PDB entry 4JK0 | X-ray diffraction, 2.30 A resolution | chains D and B

[Chain D]
Name: RNA silencing suppressor p19
From: Tomato bushy stunt virus
UniProtKB: P69517 (P19_TBSVK); residues 5-127 here correspond to UniProt positions 27-149 (UniProt number = residue number + 22)
Sequence (127 residues; row label = number of the first residue in the row):
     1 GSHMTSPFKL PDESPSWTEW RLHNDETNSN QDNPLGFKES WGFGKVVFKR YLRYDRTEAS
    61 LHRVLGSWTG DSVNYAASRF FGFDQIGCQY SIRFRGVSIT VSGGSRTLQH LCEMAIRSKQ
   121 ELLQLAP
Not modelled in the structure: 1-2, 28-32
Sequence notes: expression tag (1-4); engineered mutation Gln89 (Thr111 in P69517)

[Chain B]
Molecule: 21-nt RNA strand
Sequence (21 nucleotides; numbered 501 to 521; the number before each row is that of its first residue):
   501 UUUGCUGCUG CUGCUGCUGC U

[How chain D and chain B interact]
Contacting residue pairs - 30 pairs, chain D then chain B:
  Ser14(D) - U503(B)  sugar contact
  Ser14(D) - G504(B)  sugar contact
  Pro15(D) - U503(B)  hydrogen bond to the sugar
  Ser16(D) - U503(B)  base contact
  Trp17(D) - U503(B)  base contact
  Trp20(D) - U502(B)  hydrogen bond to the sugar
  Trp20(D) - U503(B)  sugar contact
  Asn24(D) - U502(B)  base contact
  Pro34(D) - U502(B)  sugar contact
  Pro34(D) - U503(B)  phosphate contact
  Leu35(D) - U503(B)  hydrogen bond to the phosphate
  Lys38(D) - G504(B)  salt bridge to the phosphate
  Tyr51(D) - U503(B)  hydrogen bond to the phosphate
  Tyr51(D) - G504(B)  phosphate contact
  Gln85(D) - U515(B)  hydrogen bond to the sugar
  Gln85(D) - G516(B)  hydrogen bond to the phosphate
  Ile86(D) - U515(B)  sugar contact
  Gly87(D) - C514(B)  sugar contact
  Gly87(D) - U515(B)  hydrogen bond to the sugar
  Gln89(D) - G513(B)  hydrogen bond to the base
  Arg93(D) - U502(B)  salt bridge to the phosphate
  Arg95(D) - U501(B)  base contact
  Arg95(D) - U502(B)  phosphate contact
  Gly96(D) - U501(B)  hydrogen bond to the phosphate
  Gly96(D) - U502(B)  hydrogen bond to the phosphate
  Ser102(D) - G513(B)  hydrogen bond to the sugar
  Ser102(D) - C514(B)  hydrogen bond to the sugar
  Gly103(D) - C514(B)  hydrogen bond to the sugar
  Gly103(D) - U515(B)  sugar contact
  Gly104(D) - U515(B)  sugar contact
Interface residues without a listed pair, chain D (25 interface residues in all): Gly36, Lys49, Asp84, Cys88, Phe94
Interface residues without a listed pair, chain B (9 interface residues in all): C505

[Summary]
Chain D and chain B form an interface of 25 and 9 residues respectively; the contacts include 13 hydrogen
bonds and 2 salt bridges. Polar contacts include Gln89(D)-G513(B), Pro15(D)-U503(B) and Trp20(D)-U502(B).
Chain D is RNA silencing suppressor p19 (Tomato bushy stunt virus) and chain B is a 21-nt RNA strand; the
structure, Crystal structure of T89Q-mutant of RNA silencing suppressor p19 with 2nt-5'-overhanging
double-helical RNA 21mer pUUUG(CUG)5CU, was determined by X-ray diffraction.
